Entry 4C2P (X-ray diffraction, 1.99 A resolution); this record covers chain A.

== Chain A ==
Name: Angiotensin-converting enzyme
From: Homo sapiens
Notes: EC 3.2.1.-, 3.4.15.1; fragment: extracellular domain, residues 68-656
Reference sequence: P12821 (ACE_HUMAN); residues 37-625 here correspond to UniProt positions 68-656 (UniProt number = residue number + 31)
Chain sequence (589 residues; each row starts with the number of its first residue):
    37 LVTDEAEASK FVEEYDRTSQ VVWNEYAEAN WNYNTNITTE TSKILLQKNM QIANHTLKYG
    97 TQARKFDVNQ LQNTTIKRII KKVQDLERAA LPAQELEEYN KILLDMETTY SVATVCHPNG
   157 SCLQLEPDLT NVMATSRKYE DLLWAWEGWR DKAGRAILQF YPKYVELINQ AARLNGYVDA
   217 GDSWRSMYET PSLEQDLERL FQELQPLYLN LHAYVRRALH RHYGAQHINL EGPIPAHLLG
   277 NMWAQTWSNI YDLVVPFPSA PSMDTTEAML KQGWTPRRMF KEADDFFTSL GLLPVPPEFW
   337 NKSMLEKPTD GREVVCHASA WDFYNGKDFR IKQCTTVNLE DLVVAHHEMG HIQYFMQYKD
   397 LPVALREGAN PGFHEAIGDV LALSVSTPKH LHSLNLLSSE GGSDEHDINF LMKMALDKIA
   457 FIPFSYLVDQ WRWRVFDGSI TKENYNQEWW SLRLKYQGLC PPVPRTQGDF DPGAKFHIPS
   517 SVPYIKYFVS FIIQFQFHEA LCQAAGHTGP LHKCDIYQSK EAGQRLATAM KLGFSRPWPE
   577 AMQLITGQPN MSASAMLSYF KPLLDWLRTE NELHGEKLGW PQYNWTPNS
Disordered / not traced: 37-39, 435-438
Construct notes: engineered mutation Lys522 (Arg553 in P12821)
Cystine bridges: Cys152-Cys158, Cys352-Cys370, Cys538-Cys550
Glycans and other covalent adducts: glycan linked to Asn109
Ion coordination: Zn2+: His383, His387, Glu411 (together with L-captopril)
Small-molecule neighbours: L-captopril (X8Z): Gln281, His353, Ala354, His383, Glu384, His387, Glu411, Phe457, Lys511, His513, Tyr520, Tyr523
UniProt features mapped onto this chain:
  - binding site (chloride): Tyr200
Reported in the primary citation:
  - binding site for chloride ion: Trp220, Tyr224, Asp465
  - contacts within the chain: Asp465-Arg468 (salt bridge), Asp465-Tyr520 (backbone contact), Asp465-Ile521 (backbone contact), Glu411-Lys522 (salt bridge), Lys522-Tyr523 (cation-pi contact)
  - Zn2+ coordination: Glu411
  - binding site for L-captopril: Tyr523
  - catalytic residues: Tyr523 (citing earlier work)
  - mutagenesis - R522K: decreased binding to chloride
  - mutagenesis - R522K (7-fold): decreased binding to HHL
  - mutagenesis - R522K: decreased catalytic activity
  - mutagenesis - R186H: unchanged binding to chloride
  - mutagenesis - R186H: decreased catalytic activity on AngI
  - mutagenesis - R186H (3-fold): decreased binding to lisinopril

== Overview ==
Chain A binds L-captopril. The Zn2+ site is built by His383, His387 and Glu411. Curated annotation (UniProt)
lists chloride-binding residue Tyr200. The paper reports the catalytic residue Tyr523; R522K reduces binding
to chloride.
Chain A is Angiotensin-converting enzyme (Homo sapiens); the structure, Crystal structure of human testis
angiotensin-I converting enzyme mutant R522K in complex with captopril, was determined by X-ray diffraction,
deposited together with 4C2N, 4C2O, 4C2Q and 4C2R.
